4DJ6 - chains E and F of the 6 polymer chains in the assembly; structure by X-ray diffraction, 2.61 A resolution.

[Chain E]
Molecule: Hemagglutinin
Organism: Influenza A virus (A/Netherlands/219/2003(H7N7))
UniProt: Q6VMK1 (Q6VMK1_9INFA); the author numbering skips numbers that UniProt does not, so the offset changes along the chain: 1-252 = UniProt 26-277; 254-324 = UniProt 278-348
Chain sequence (327 residues; each row starts with the number of its first residue; note: 1 number in that range is skipped by the numbering (no residue carries it; nothing is unmodelled there); numbers below 1 keep their minus sign (Ala-3 is residue -3)):
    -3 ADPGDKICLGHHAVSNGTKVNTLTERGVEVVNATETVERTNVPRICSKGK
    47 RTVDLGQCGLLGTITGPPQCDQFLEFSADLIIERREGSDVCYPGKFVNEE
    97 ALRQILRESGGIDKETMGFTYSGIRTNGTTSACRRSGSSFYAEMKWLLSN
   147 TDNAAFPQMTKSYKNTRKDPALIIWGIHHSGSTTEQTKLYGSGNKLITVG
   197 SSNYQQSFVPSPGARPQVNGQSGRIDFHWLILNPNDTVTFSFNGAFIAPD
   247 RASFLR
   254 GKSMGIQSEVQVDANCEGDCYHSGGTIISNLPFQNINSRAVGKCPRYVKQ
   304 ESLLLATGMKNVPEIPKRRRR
Not modelled in the structure: -3 to -1, 318-324
Construct notes: expression tag (-3 to 0)
Cystine bridges: Cys42-Cys269, Cys54-Cys66, Cys87-Cys129, Cys273-Cys297
Glycans and other covalent adducts: N-acetylglucosamine (NAG) linked to Asn28, Asn123, Asn231

[Chain F]
Molecule: Hemagglutinin
Organism: Influenza A virus (A/Netherlands/219/2003(H7N7))
UniProt: Q6VMK1 (Q6VMK1_9INFA); residues 1-174 here correspond to UniProt positions 349-522 (UniProt number = residue number + 348)
Chain sequence (177 residues; each row starts with the number of its first residue):
     1 GLFGAIAGFIENGWEGLIDGWYGFRHQNAQGEGTAADYKSTQSAIDQITG
    51 KLNRLIEKTNQQFELIDNEFTEVERQIGNVINWTRDSMTEVWSYNAELLV
   101 AMENQHTIDLADSEMNKLYERVKRQLRENAEEDGTGCFEIFHKCDDDCMA
   151 SIRNNTYDHSKYREEAIQNRIQIDSGR
Not modelled in the structure: 170-177
Construct notes: expression tag (175-177)
Cystine bridges: Cys144-Cys148
Glycans and other covalent adducts: N-acetylglucosamine (NAG) linked to Asn82

[How chain E and chain F interact]
Inter-chain disulfides: Cys4(E)-Cys137(F)
Residue-residue contacts - 136 pairs, chain E then chain F:
  Asp1(E) - Gln27(F)
  Asp1(E) - Asn28(F)
  Asp1(E) - Ala29(F)
  Asp1(E) - Glu139(F)
  Asp1(E) - Ile140(F)  hydrogen bond (backbone-backbone)
  Asp1(E) - His142(F)
  Asp1(E) - Lys143(F)
  Lys2(E) - His26(F)
  Lys2(E) - Gln27(F)  hydrogen bond (backbone-backbone)
  Lys2(E) - Phe138(F)
  Lys2(E) - Ile140(F)
  Ile3(E) - Arg25(F)
  Ile3(E) - His26(F)
  Ile3(E) - Cys137(F)
  Ile3(E) - Phe138(F)  hydrogen bond (backbone-backbone)
  Ile3(E) - Met149(F)  hydrophobic
  Cys4(E) - Trp14(F)
  Cys4(E) - Phe24(F)
  Cys4(E) - Arg25(F)  hydrogen bond (backbone-backbone)
  Cys4(E) - Gly136(F)
  Cys4(E) - Cys137(F)  disulfide
  Leu5(E) - Trp14(F)
  Leu5(E) - Gly23(F)
  Leu5(E) - Phe24(F)  hydrophobic
  Leu5(E) - Tyr119(F)
  Leu5(E) - Val122(F)  hydrophobic
  Leu5(E) - Gly136(F)  hydrogen bond (backbone-backbone)
  Gly6(E) - Trp14(F)
  Gly6(E) - Trp21(F)
  Gly6(E) - Tyr22(F)
  Gly6(E) - Gly23(F)  hydrogen bond (backbone-backbone)
  Gly6(E) - Met115(F)
  His7(E) - Ile6(F)
  His7(E) - Asn12(F)
  His7(E) - Gly13(F)
  His7(E) - Trp14(F)  hydrogen bond (backbone-backbone)
  His7(E) - Trp21(F)
  His7(E) - Met115(F)
  His8(E) - Trp14(F)
  His8(E) - Leu17(F)
  His8(E) - Gly20(F)
  His8(E) - Trp21(F)  hydrogen bond (backbone-backbone)
  Ala9(E) - Gly13(F)
  Ala9(E) - Trp14(F)
  Ala9(E) - Glu15(F)
  Ser11(E) - Glu15(F)
  Val16(E) - Asn104(F)
  Asn17(E) - Ala101(F)
  Asn17(E) - Asn104(F)  hydrogen bond (backbone-side chain)
  Thr18(E) - Ala101(F)
  Thr18(E) - Gln105(F)
  Thr18(E) - Ile108(F)
  Leu19(E) - Ala101(F)
  Leu19(E) - Met102(F)  hydrophobic
  Leu19(E) - Gln105(F)  hydrogen bond (backbone-side chain)
  Thr20(E) - Gln105(F)
  Arg22(E) - Glu97(F)  salt bridge
  Glu79(E) - Phe70(F)
  Arg80(E) - Phe70(F)
  Arg81(E) - Glu69(F)
  Arg81(E) - Phe70(F)
  Glu96(E) - Asp67(F)
  Glu96(E) - Asn68(F)  hydrogen bond
  Glu96(E) - Val73(F)
  Arg99(E) - Asn68(F)
  Arg99(E) - Thr71(F)
  Gln100(E) - Leu65(F)
  Gln100(E) - Ile66(F)  hydrogen bond (side chain-backbone)
  Arg103(E) - Asn68(F)
  Glu104(E) - Glu64(F)
  Lys255(E) - Gln62(F)  hydrogen bond
  Ser256(E) - Glu64(F)
  Met257(E) - Gln62(F)
  Gly258(E) - Leu65(F)
  Ile259(E) - Leu65(F)  hydrophobic
  Gln260(E) - Asn68(F)  hydrogen bond
  Gln260(E) - Glu69(F)  hydrogen bond (side chain-backbone)
  Gln260(E) - Phe70(F)
  Ser261(E) - Phe70(F)
  Glu262(E) - Phe70(F)
  Ser276(E) - Glu69(F)  hydrogen bond
  Ser282(E) - Lys58(F)  hydrogen bond (backbone-side chain)
  Asn283(E) - Ile56(F)
  Asn283(E) - Glu57(F)
  Asn283(E) - Lys58(F)  hydrogen bond
  Pro285(E) - Leu55(F)
  Phe286(E) - Ala96(F)  hydrophobic
  Ser291(E) - Arg85(F)
  Arg292(E) - Asp67(F)  salt bridge
  Arg292(E) - Asn68(F)
  Arg292(E) - Glu69(F)  salt bridge
  Arg292(E) - Arg85(F)
  Val294(E) - Phe63(F)
  Val294(E) - Glu64(F)
  Val294(E) - Leu65(F)  hydrophobic
  Gly295(E) - Gln61(F)
  Gly295(E) - Gln62(F)
  Gly295(E) - Phe63(F)  hydrogen bond (backbone-backbone)
  Lys296(E) - Thr59(F)
  Lys296(E) - Asn60(F)  hydrogen bond
  Lys296(E) - Gln61(F)
  Lys296(E) - Gln62(F)
  Cys297(E) - Thr59(F)
  Arg299(E) - Thr59(F)
  Arg299(E) - Trp92(F)
  Tyr300(E) - Thr89(F)
  Tyr300(E) - Trp92(F)
  Val301(E) - Trp92(F)
  Val301(E) - Ser93(F)
  Val301(E) - Ala96(F)  hydrophobic
  Lys302(E) - Ser93(F)  hydrogen bond (backbone-side chain)
  Gln303(E) - Ser93(F)  hydrogen bond (side chain-backbone)
  Gln303(E) - Glu97(F)  hydrogen bond
  Leu306(E) - Ala96(F)  hydrophobic
  Leu307(E) - Val100(F)
  Leu307(E) - Asn104(F)  hydrogen bond (backbone-side chain)
  Leu308(E) - Leu52(F)  hydrophobic
  Leu308(E) - Leu55(F)  hydrophobic
  Leu308(E) - Glu103(F)
  Leu308(E) - Asn104(F)
  Ala309(E) - Asn104(F)  hydrogen bond (backbone-side chain)
  Ala309(E) - Thr107(F)
  Thr310(E) - Trp21(F)
  Thr310(E) - Ile48(F)
  Thr310(E) - Leu52(F)
  Gly311(E) - Thr107(F)
  Met312(E) - Ile6(F)  hydrophobic
  Met312(E) - Trp21(F)  hydrophobic
  Met312(E) - Tyr22(F)  hydrophobic
  Met312(E) - Ala111(F)  hydrophobic
  Val315(E) - Asn12(F)
  Val315(E) - Gly13(F)  hydrogen bond (backbone-backbone)
  Pro316(E) - Asn12(F)
  Pro316(E) - Glu15(F)
  Glu317(E) - Asn12(F)
  Glu317(E) - Glu15(F)
Interface residues without a listed pair, chain E (65 interface residues in all): Val10, Val24, Val26, Thr32, Glu95, Leu284, Lys313
Interface residues without a listed pair, chain F (70 interface residues in all): Ala7, Ile10, Glu11, Leu98, Leu99, Leu118, Cys144, Ile152

[Overview]
65 residues of chain E and 70 residues of chain F are in contact, with 1 disulfide bond, 26 hydrogen bonds and
3 salt bridges. Among the polar pairs are Arg22(E)-Glu97(F), Arg292(E)-Asp67(F) and Arg292(E)-Glu69(F).
Covalently linked N-acetylglucosamine: at Asn28(E), Asn123(E) and Asn231(E).
Here chain E is Hemagglutinin and chain F is Hemagglutinin, both from Influenza A virus
(A/Netherlands/219/2003(H7N7)). Entry 4DJ6 (Structure of the hemagglutinin from a highly pathogenic H7N7
influenza virus) was determined by X-ray diffraction (same publication as 4DJ7).
